PDB entry 8ABA | electron microscopy, 3.20 A resolution | chains C and G of the 20 polymer chains in the assembly

Chain C:
Molecule: Cytochrome b
Source organism: Yarrowia lipolytica
UniProtKB: Q9B6D0 (CYB_YARLI); residue numbers follow UniProt; this construct covers 1-385
Chain sequence (385 residues; each row starts with the number of its first residue):
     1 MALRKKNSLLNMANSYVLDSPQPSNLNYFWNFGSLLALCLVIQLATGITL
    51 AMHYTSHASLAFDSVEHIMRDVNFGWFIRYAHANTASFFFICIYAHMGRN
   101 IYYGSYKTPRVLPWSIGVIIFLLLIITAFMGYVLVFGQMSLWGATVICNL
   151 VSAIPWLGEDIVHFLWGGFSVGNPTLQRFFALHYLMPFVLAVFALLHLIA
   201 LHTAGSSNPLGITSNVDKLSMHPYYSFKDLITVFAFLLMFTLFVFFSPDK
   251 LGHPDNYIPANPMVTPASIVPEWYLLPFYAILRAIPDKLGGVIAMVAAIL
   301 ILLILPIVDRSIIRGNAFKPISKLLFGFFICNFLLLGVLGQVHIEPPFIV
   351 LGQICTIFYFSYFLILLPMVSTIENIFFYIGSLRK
Disordered / not traced: 384-385
Metal / ion sites: heme Fe site 1: His-82, His-183; heme Fe site 2: His-96, His-197
Ligand contacts:
  - heme (HEM), molecule 1: Trp-30, Phe-32, Gly-33, Ser-34, Leu-36, Ala-37, Leu-40, Phe-89, Ile-93, His-96, Met-97, Arg-99, Asn-100, Ser-105, Arg-110, Pro-113, Trp-114, Gly-117, Val-118, Ile-120, Phe-121, Leu-190, Ala-194, His-197, Leu-198, Leu-201, Ser-206, Ser-207
  - heme (HEM), molecule 2: Leu-40, Gln-43, Leu-44, Gly-47, Ile-48, Leu-50, Ala-51, Tyr-54, Val-65, Arg-79, His-82, Ala-83, Ala-86, Phe-89, Leu-124, Thr-127, Ala-128, Gly-131, Tyr-132, Leu-134, Val-135, Phe-180, His-183, Tyr-184, Pro-187, Leu-190, Glu-272, Tyr-274
  - 1,2-diacyl-sn-glycero-3-phosphocholine (PC1): Asn-27, Phe-29, Tyr-94, Ala-95, Gly-98, Arg-99, Tyr-102, Tyr-103, Pro-209, Leu-210, Ala-317, Lys-323, Phe-326, Gly-327, Ile-330, Cys-331, Phe-333
  - phosphatidylethanolamine (PTY), molecule 1: Ser-34, Ala-37, Leu-38, Val-41, His-222, Pro-223, Ser-226, Phe-227, Asp-229, Leu-230, Val-233, Phe-234
  - phosphatidylethanolamine (PTY), molecule 2: Phe-74, Phe-77, Leu-237, Phe-240, Phe-245

Chain G:
Molecule: Cytochrome b-c1 complex subunit 7
Source organism: Yarrowia lipolytica
UniProtKB: Q6C3K7 (QCR7_YARLI); residue numbers follow UniProt; this construct covers 1-128
Chain sequence (128 residues; each row starts with the number of its first residue):
     1 MASITSVVKTSELILKSPLLSKIVVPLAKTYVKFSGYRQLGFKMNDLIIE
    51 ETPNMQLALRRLPPTESYDRVYRLIRATQFSLSHKLATGNDITKPEEDDH
   101 YLIPYILDVEAEAFEKDALDNLEVVKRK
Disordered / not traced: 1, 126-128

How chain C and chain G interact:
Contacting residue pairs (68; chain C residue first):
  Ser-24(C) / Thr-78(G)
  Ser-24(C) / Leu-82(G)
  Asn-25(C) / Thr-78(G)
  Asn-25(C) / Ser-81(G)  hydrogen bond
  Asn-25(C) / Leu-82(G)
  Lys-107(C) / Ile-49(G)
  Thr-108(C) / Glu-51(G)
  Pro-109(C) / Glu-51(G)
  Leu-210(C) / Leu-40(G)  hydrophobic
  Leu-210(C) / Phe-42(G)  hydrophobic
  Leu-210(C) / Ala-77(G)
  Leu-210(C) / Thr-78(G)
  Leu-210(C) / Ser-81(G)
  Ile-212(C) / Phe-42(G)  hydrophobic
  Ile-212(C) / Asp-46(G)
  Ile-212(C) / Leu-74(G)  hydrophobic
  Ile-212(C) / Thr-78(G)
  Thr-213(C) / Glu-50(G)  hydrogen bond
  Thr-213(C) / Leu-74(G)
  Val-216(C) / Ile-75(G)
  Asp-217(C) / Ile-75(G)
  Arg-310(C) / Ala-2(G)  hydrogen bond (backbone-backbone)
  Ile-312(C) / Ala-2(G)
  Ile-312(C) / Ile-4(G)  hydrophobic
  Ile-312(C) / Val-7(G)  hydrophobic
  Ile-312(C) / Ile-48(G)
  Ile-312(C) / Ile-49(G)  hydrogen bond (backbone-backbone)
  Ile-313(C) / Leu-47(G)
  Ile-313(C) / Ile-49(G)
  Arg-314(C) / Ile-49(G)
  Arg-314(C) / Glu-51(G)  salt bridge
  Phe-318(C) / Ser-35(G)  hydrogen bond (backbone-side chain)
  Phe-318(C) / Tyr-37(G)  hydrophobic
  Phe-318(C) / Phe-42(G)  hydrophobic
  Phe-318(C) / Leu-47(G)  hydrophobic
  Lys-319(C) / Tyr-31(G)
  Pro-320(C) / Tyr-31(G)
  Pro-320(C) / Phe-34(G)
  Pro-320(C) / Ser-35(G)
  Ile-321(C) / Tyr-31(G)  hydrophobic
  Glu-374(C) / Tyr-31(G)  hydrogen bond
  Asn-375(C) / Ala-2(G)
  Asn-375(C) / Val-7(G)
  Ile-376(C) / Thr-10(G)
  Ile-376(C) / Ser-11(G)
  Ile-376(C) / Ile-14(G)  hydrophobic
  Phe-377(C) / Ala-28(G)
  Phe-377(C) / Tyr-31(G)  hydrophobic
  Phe-377(C) / Val-32(G)
  Phe-378(C) / Tyr-31(G)
  Phe-378(C) / Ser-35(G)
  Phe-378(C) / Tyr-37(G)  hydrophobic
  Phe-378(C) / Met-44(G)
  Tyr-379(C) / Val-8(G)  hydrophobic
  Tyr-379(C) / Ser-11(G)
  Tyr-379(C) / His-100(G)
  Ile-380(C) / Ser-11(G)
  Ile-380(C) / Ile-14(G)  hydrophobic
  Ile-380(C) / Val-24(G)  hydrophobic
  Ile-380(C) / Ala-28(G)  hydrophobic
  Gly-381(C) / Ala-28(G)
  Gly-381(C) / Val-32(G)
  Ser-382(C) / Tyr-37(G)
  Ser-382(C) / Met-44(G)
  Ser-382(C) / Asp-98(G)
  Ser-382(C) / His-100(G)  hydrogen bond
  Leu-383(C) / Leu-15(G)  hydrophobic
  Leu-383(C) / His-100(G)
Other interface residues (no listed pair), chain C (30 interface residues in all): Ser-311, Ala-317
Other interface residues (no listed pair), chain G (40 interface residues in all): Val-25, Leu-27, Lys-29, Gly-36, Arg-38, Thr-52, Val-71, Ile-103

Summary:
30 residues of chain C face 40 of chain G across their interface; the contacts include 7 hydrogen bonds and 1
salt bridge. Among the polar pairs are Arg-314(C)/Glu-51(G), Asn-25(C)/Ser-81(G) and Thr-213(C)/Glu-50(G).
Chain C binds heme, 1,2-diacyl-sn-glycero-3-phosphocholine and phosphatidylethanolamine.
Here chain C is Cytochrome b and chain G is Cytochrome b-c1 complex subunit 7, both from Yarrowia lipolytica.
Entry 8ABA (Complex III2 from Yarrowia lipolytica, ascorbate-reduced, int-position) was determined by electron
microscopy (same publication as 8AB6, 8AB7, 8AB8, 8AB9, 8ABB, 8ABE and 11 further entries).
